Entry 2HPC (X-ray diffraction, 2.90 A resolution); this record covers chains A and B of the 5 polymer chains in the assembly.

[Chain A]
Protein: Fibrinogen alpha chain
Source organism: Homo sapiens
Reference sequence: P02671 (FIBA_HUMAN); residues 111-197 here correspond to UniProt positions 130-216 (UniProt number = residue number + 19)
Chain sequence (87 residues; each row starts with the number of its first residue):
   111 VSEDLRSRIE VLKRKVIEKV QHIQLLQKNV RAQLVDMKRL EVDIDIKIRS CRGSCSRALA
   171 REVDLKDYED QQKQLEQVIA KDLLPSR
Disordered / not traced: 111-118, 193-197

[Chain B]
Protein: Fibrinogen beta chain
Source organism: Homo sapiens
Reference sequence: P02675 (FIBB_HUMAN); residues 134-461 here correspond to UniProt positions 164-491 (UniProt number = residue number + 30)
Chain sequence (328 residues; numbered 134 to 461; the number before each row is that of its first residue):
   134 DNENVVNEYS SELEKHQLYI DETVNSNIPT NLRVLRSILE NLRSKIQKLE SDVSAQMEYC
   194 RTPCTVSCNI PVVSGKECEE IIRKGGETSE MYLIQPDSSV KPYRVYCDMN TENGGWTVIQ
   254 NRQDGSVDFG RKWDPYKQGF GNVATNTDGK NYCGLPGEYW LGNDKISQLT RMGPTELLIE
   314 MEDWKGDKVK AHYGGFTVQN EANKYQISVN KYRGTAGNAL MDGASQLMGE NRTMTIHNGM
   374 FFSTYDRDND GWLTSDPRKQ CSKEDGGGWW YNRCHAANPN GRYYWGGQYT WDMAKHGTDD
   434 GVVWMNWKGS WYSMRKMSMK IRPFFPQQ
Disordered / not traced: 134-150, 458-461
Curated features (UniProtKB/Swiss-Prot):
  - glycosylation: N364 (N-linked (GlcNAc...) asparagine)
Cystine bridges: C201-C286, C211-C240, C394-C407
Glycans and other covalent adducts: N-acetylglucosamine (NAG) linked to N364
Ion coordination: Ca2+: D381, D383, W385

[Chain A / chain B interface]
Pairs across the interface (69; chain A residue first):
  K123(A) - L151(B)  hydrogen bond (side chain-backbone)
  K123(A) - D154(B)  salt bridge
  I133(A) - I161(B)  hydrophobic
  I133(A) - N164(B)
  L136(A) - L168(B)
  Q137(A) - N164(B)
  V140(A) - L172(B)  hydrophobic
  Q143(A) - L175(B)
  L144(A) - I171(B)  hydrophobic
  L144(A) - L175(B)  hydrophobic
  M147(A) - L175(B)  hydrophobic
  M147(A) - I179(B)  hydrophobic
  K148(A) - D425(B)
  K148(A) - M426(B)
  R149(A) - W424(B)  hydrogen bond (side chain-backbone)
  R149(A) - D425(B)
  R149(A) - M426(B)
  R149(A) - A427(B)  hydrogen bond (side chain-backbone)
  E151(A) - L182(B)
  V152(A) - Y417(B)  hydrophobic
  V152(A) - M426(B)
  D153(A) - R415(B)  salt bridge
  I154(A) - L182(B)  hydrophobic
  I156(A) - R415(B)
  I156(A) - Y416(B)
  K157(A) - D261(B)  salt bridge
  I158(A) - Q189(B)  hydrogen bond (backbone-side chain)
  R159(A) - G258(B)
  R159(A) - S259(B)  hydrogen bond (backbone-backbone)
  R159(A) - W418(B)
  S160(A) - S259(B)
  S160(A) - D261(B)  hydrogen bond (side chain-backbone)
  C161(A) - Q189(B)
  C161(A) - C193(B)  hydrophobic
  C161(A) - S259(B)
  R162(A) - S259(B)
  G163(A) - C197(B)
  G163(A) - S259(B)
  G163(A) - N275(B)  hydrogen bond (backbone-side chain)
  S164(A) - C197(B)
  C165(A) - Y192(B)
  C165(A) - C193(B)  disulfide
  C165(A) - P196(B)
  C165(A) - C197(B)  hydrogen bond (backbone-side chain)
  S166(A) - Y192(B)  hydrogen bond (side chain-backbone)
  S166(A) - T195(B)  hydrogen bond (backbone-backbone)
  S166(A) - P196(B)
  S166(A) - C197(B)
  R167(A) - A188(B)  hydrogen bond (side chain-backbone)
  R167(A) - Q189(B)
  R167(A) - Y192(B)
  A168(A) - Q189(B)
  L169(A) - Q189(B)
  R171(A) - K181(B)
  E172(A) - K181(B)
  L175(A) - M426(B)  hydrophobic
  D177(A) - K178(B)  salt bridge
  Y178(A) - K178(B)
  Y178(A) - L182(B)
  E179(A) - D425(B)
  Q181(A) - I171(B)
  Q181(A) - N174(B)  hydrogen bond (side chain-backbone)
  Q181(A) - L175(B)
  Q184(A) - V167(B)
  Q184(A) - I171(B)
  L185(A) - V167(B)
  L185(A) - I171(B)  hydrophobic
  V188(A) - T163(B)
  V188(A) - V167(B)  hydrophobic
Also at the interface, not in a pair above, chain A (43 interface residues in all): V126, K129, V130, V173, K191
Also at the interface, not in a pair above, chain B (42 interface residues in all): T156, L165, D185, V186, V260, T423, K428, G430
Cross-chain cystine bridges: C165(A)-C193(B)

[Overview]
Chain A and chain B form an interface of 43 and 42 residues respectively, with 1 disulfide bond, 12 hydrogen
bonds and 4 salt bridges. Polar pairs include K123(A)-D154(B), D153(A)-R415(B) and K157(A)-D261(B).
N-acetylglucosamine is covalently linked to N364(B).
Chain A is Fibrinogen alpha chain and chain B is Fibrinogen beta chain, both from Homo sapiens; the structure,
Crystal structure of fragment D from Human Fibrinogen Complexed with Gly-Pro-Arg-Pro-amide, was determined by
X-ray diffraction.
